PDB entry 5LW0 | X-ray diffraction, 1.65 A resolution | chain A

[Chain A]
Name: Basic helix-loop-helix, putative, expressed
Organism: Oryza sativa subsp. japonica
UniProtKB: Q10MW4 (Q10MW4_ORYSJ); residues 78-296 here = UniProt positions 78-296
Amino-acid sequence (231 residues; numbered 66 to 296; the number before each row is that of its first residue):
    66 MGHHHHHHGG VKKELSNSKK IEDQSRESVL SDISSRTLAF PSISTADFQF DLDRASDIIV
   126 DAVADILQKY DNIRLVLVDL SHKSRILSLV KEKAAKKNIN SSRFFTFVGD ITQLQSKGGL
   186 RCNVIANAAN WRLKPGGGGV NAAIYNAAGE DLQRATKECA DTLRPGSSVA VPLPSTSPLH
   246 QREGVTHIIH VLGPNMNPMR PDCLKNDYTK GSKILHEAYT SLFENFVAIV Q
Unresolved in the structure: 66-94
Differences from the reference sequence: initiating methionine (66); expression tag (67-77)
Residues lining bound ligands: Adenosine-5-Diphosphoribose (AR6; [(2R,3S,4R,5R)-5-(6-aminopurin-9-yl)-3,4-dihydroxy-oxolan-2-yl]methyl [hydroxy-[[(2R,3S,4R,5S)-3,4,5-trihydroxyoxolan-2-yl]methoxy]phosphoryl] hydrogen phosphate): P106, S107, I108, S109, T110, A111, D112, F113, V143, D144, L145, I151, G174, D175, I176, A193, A194, N195, G201, G202, G203, G204, V205, N206, A208, R265
Reported in the primary citation:
  - binding site for Adenosine-5-Diphosphoribose: F113, D175

[In short]
Chain A binds Adenosine-5-Diphosphoribose. The paper reports a binding site for Adenosine-5-Diphosphoribose at
F113 and D175.
Chain A is Basic helix-loop-helix, putative, expressed (Oryza sativa subsp. japonica); the structure, Oryza
sativa APL macrodomain in complex with ADP-ribose, was determined by X-ray diffraction together with 5LW6 from
the same study.
